PDB entry 4WUU | X-ray diffraction, 3.05 A resolution | chains A and E of the 5 polymer chains in the assembly

== Chain A ==
Molecule: HLA class I histocompatibility antigen, A-2 alpha chain
From: Homo sapiens
UniProt: P01892 (1A02_HUMAN); residues 1-276 here correspond to UniProt positions 25-300 (UniProt number = residue number + 24)
Amino-acid sequence (296 residues; row label = number of the first residue in the row; numbering starts at 0):
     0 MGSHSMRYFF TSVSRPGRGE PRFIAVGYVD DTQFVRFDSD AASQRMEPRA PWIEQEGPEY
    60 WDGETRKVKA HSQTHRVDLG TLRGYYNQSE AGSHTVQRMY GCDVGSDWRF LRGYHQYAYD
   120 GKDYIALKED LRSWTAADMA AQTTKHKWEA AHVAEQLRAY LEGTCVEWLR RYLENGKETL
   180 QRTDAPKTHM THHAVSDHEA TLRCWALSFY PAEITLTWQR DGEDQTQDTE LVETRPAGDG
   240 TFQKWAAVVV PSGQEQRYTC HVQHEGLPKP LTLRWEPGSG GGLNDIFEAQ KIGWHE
Disordered / not traced: 0, 276-295
Sequence notes: initiating methionine (0); expression tag (277-295)
Cystine bridges: C101-C164, C203-C259

== Chain E ==
Molecule: Immunoglobulin heavy chain
From: Homo sapiens
Amino-acid sequence (223 residues; row label = number of the first residue in the row):
     1 QMQLVQSGAE VKEPGESLRI SCKGSGYSFT NFWISWVRQM PGKGLEWMGR VDPGYSYSTY
    61 SPSFQGHVTI SADKSTSTAY LQWNSLKASD TAMYYCARVQ YSGYYDWFDP WGQGTLVTVS
   121 SASTKGPSVF PLAPSSKSTS GGTAALGCLV KDYFPEPVTV SWNSGALTSG VHTFPAVLQS
   181 SGLYSLSSVV TVPSSSLGTQ TYICNVNHKP SNTKVDKRVE PKS
Cystine bridges: C22-C96, C148-C204

== Interface between chain A and chain E ==
Contacting residue pairs - 29 pairs, chain A then chain E:
  E55(A) - Y105(E)  hydrogen bond
  G56(A) - Y105(E)
  E58(A) - Y104(E)
  E58(A) - Y105(E)  hydrogen bond (side chain-backbone)
  E58(A) - W107(E)
  Y59(A) - Y104(E)  hydrophobic
  Y59(A) - Y105(E)
  G62(A) - Y104(E)
  E63(A) - Y104(E)  hydrogen bond
  K66(A) - Y104(E)  hydrogen bond
  D106(A) - Y55(E)
  W107(A) - Y55(E)
  R108(A) - Y55(E)
  A158(A) - Y57(E)
  E161(A) - Y57(E)
  G162(A) - Y57(E)
  T163(A) - S102(E)
  E166(A) - W33(E)
  E166(A) - R50(E)  salt bridge
  E166(A) - Y57(E)
  E166(A) - Y101(E)
  E166(A) - S102(E)  hydrogen bond
  W167(A) - Y101(E)
  W167(A) - S102(E)
  W167(A) - G103(E)
  W167(A) - Y104(E)  hydrophobic
  W167(A) - Y105(E)  hydrophobic
  R169(A) - Y55(E)
  R170(A) - Y101(E)  hydrogen bond
Other interface residues (no listed pair), chain E (11 interface residues in all): D52
Interface features reported in the paper:
  - residue pairs: R108(A)-Y55(E), R169(A)-Y55(E), R170(A)-Y101(E), Y105(E)-R170(A)

== Overview ==
18 residues of chain A and 11 residues of chain E are in contact; the contacts include 6 hydrogen bonds and 1
salt bridge. Polar contacts include E166(A)-R50(E), E55(A)-Y105(E) and E58(A)-Y105(E). The paper describes
contacts between R108(A) and Y55(E), R169(A) and Y55(E) and R170(A) and Y101(E) among others.
Chain A is HLA class I histocompatibility antigen, A-2 alpha chain and chain E is Immunoglobulin heavy chain,
both from Homo sapiens; the structure, Structure of ESK1 in complex with HLA-A*0201/WT1, was determined by
X-ray diffraction.
